8Y3M - chains A and B of the 3 polymer chains in the assembly; structure by electron microscopy, 3.25 A resolution.

[Chain A (and B)]
Molecule: SIR2-like domain-containing protein
Organism: Bacillus subtilis
Notes: chain B of this document is another copy of the same molecule, construct and numbering; everything in this record applies to it too
UniProt: D4G637 (D4G637_BACNB); residue numbers follow UniProt; this construct covers 1-1005
Sequence (1005 residues; each row starts with the number of its first residue):
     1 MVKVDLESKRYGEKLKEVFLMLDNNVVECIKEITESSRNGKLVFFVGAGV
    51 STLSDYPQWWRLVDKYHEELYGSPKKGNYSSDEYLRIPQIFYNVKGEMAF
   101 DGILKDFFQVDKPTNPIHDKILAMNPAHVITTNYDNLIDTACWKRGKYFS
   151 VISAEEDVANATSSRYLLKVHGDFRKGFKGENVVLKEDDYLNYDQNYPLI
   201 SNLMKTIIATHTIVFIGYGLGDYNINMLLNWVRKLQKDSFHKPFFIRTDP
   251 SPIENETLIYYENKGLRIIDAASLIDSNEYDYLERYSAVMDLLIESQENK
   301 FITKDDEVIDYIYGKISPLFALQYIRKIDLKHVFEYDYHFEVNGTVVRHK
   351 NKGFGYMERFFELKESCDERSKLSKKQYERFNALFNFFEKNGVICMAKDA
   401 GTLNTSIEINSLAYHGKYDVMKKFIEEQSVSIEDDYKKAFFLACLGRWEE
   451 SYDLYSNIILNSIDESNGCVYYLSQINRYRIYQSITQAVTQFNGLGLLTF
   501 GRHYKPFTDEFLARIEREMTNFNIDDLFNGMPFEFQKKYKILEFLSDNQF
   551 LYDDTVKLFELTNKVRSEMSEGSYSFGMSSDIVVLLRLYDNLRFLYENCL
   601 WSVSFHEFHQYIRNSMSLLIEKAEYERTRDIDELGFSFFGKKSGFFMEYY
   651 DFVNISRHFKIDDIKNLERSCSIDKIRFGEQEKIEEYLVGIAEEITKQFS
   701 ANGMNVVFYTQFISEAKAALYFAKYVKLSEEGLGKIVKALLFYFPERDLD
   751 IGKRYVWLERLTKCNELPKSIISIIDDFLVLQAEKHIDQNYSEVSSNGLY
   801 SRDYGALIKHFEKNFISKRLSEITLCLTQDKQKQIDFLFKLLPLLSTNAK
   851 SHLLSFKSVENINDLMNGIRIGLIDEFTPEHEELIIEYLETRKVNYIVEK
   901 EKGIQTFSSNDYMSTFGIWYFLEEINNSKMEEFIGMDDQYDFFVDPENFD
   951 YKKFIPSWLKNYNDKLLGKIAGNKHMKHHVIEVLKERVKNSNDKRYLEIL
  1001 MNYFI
Not modelled in the structure: 1-11, 492-505, 632-643, 899-909 (chain B: 1-5, 495-503, 566-576, 635-643, 899-911)
What the authors report for this chain:
  - catalytic residues: Asn-133, Tyr-134, Asp-135, His-171 (by similarity / conservation)
  - mutagenesis - Y134A, D135A, H171A, N202A, L1000A/M1001A: decreased catalytic activity on TTP
  - mutagenesis - R86E: decreased catalytic activity
  - mutagenesis - Y260E: unchanged catalytic activity
  - mutagenesis - R86E: decreased stability

[Chain A / chain B interface]
Pairs across the interface (67):
  Trp-143(A) / Ile-463(B)
  Lys-144(A) / Leu-460(B)
  Gly-146(A) / Ile-463(B)
  Gly-146(A) / Tyr-471(B)
  Lys-147(A) / Ile-463(B)
  Glu-155(A) / Gln-236(B)
  Glu-155(A) / Ser-239(B)  hydrogen bond (backbone-side chain)
  Glu-156(A) / Ser-239(B)
  Val-158(A) / Ala-209(B)
  Ala-159(A) / Ala-209(B)
  Ala-159(A) / Ser-239(B)
  Asn-160(A) / Asp-238(B)
  Pro-198(A) / Leu-235(B)  hydrophobic
  Leu-199(A) / Trp-231(B)  hydrophobic
  Leu-199(A) / Leu-235(B)  hydrophobic
  Asn-202(A) / Asn-202(B)
  Asn-202(A) / Lys-205(B)
  Asn-202(A) / Thr-206(B)
  Lys-205(A) / Asn-202(B)
  Thr-206(A) / Asn-202(B)
  Thr-206(A) / Thr-206(B)  hydrogen bond
  Ala-209(A) / Ala-159(B)
  Ala-209(A) / Leu-199(B)  hydrophobic
  Thr-210(A) / Val-158(B)
  Leu-235(A) / Pro-198(B)  hydrophobic
  Ser-239(A) / Glu-155(B)
  Ser-239(A) / Ala-159(B)
  Leu-460(A) / Trp-143(B)
  Leu-460(A) / Lys-144(B)
  Leu-460(A) / Gly-146(B)
  Ile-463(A) / Trp-143(B)
  Ile-463(A) / Lys-147(B)
  Ile-463(A) / Tyr-148(B)  hydrophobic
  Tyr-471(A) / Gly-146(B)  hydrogen bond (side chain-backbone)
  Pro-532(A) / Ser-163(B)
  Asp-547(A) / Gln-549(B)
  Gln-549(A) / Asp-547(B)  hydrogen bond
  Tyr-552(A) / Asn-548(B)  hydrogen bond (side chain-backbone)
  Tyr-552(A) / Glu-607(B)
  Val-556(A) / Glu-607(B)
  Phe-559(A) / Phe-559(B)  hydrophobic
  Phe-559(A) / Glu-607(B)
  Asn-563(A) / Gln-610(B)
  Ser-570(A) / Arg-669(B)
  Glu-607(A) / Tyr-552(B)
  Glu-607(A) / Val-556(B)
  Gln-610(A) / Asn-563(B)
  Lys-952(A) / Asp-630(B)  salt bridge
  Phe-954(A) / Leu-634(B)
  Pro-956(A) / Leu-634(B)  hydrophobic
  Val-983(A) / Leu-634(B)  hydrophobic
  Lys-985(A) / Val-988(B)
  Lys-985(A) / Leu-997(B)
  Lys-985(A) / Leu-1000(B)  hydrogen bond (side chain-backbone)
  Lys-985(A) / Met-1001(B)
  Val-988(A) / Lys-985(B)
  Val-988(A) / Val-988(B)
  Val-988(A) / Lys-989(B)
  Lys-989(A) / Val-988(B)
  Asn-990(A) / Tyr-625(B)
  Leu-997(A) / Lys-985(B)
  Leu-997(A) / Glu-986(B)
  Leu-997(A) / Lys-989(B)
  Leu-1000(A) / Lys-985(B)  hydrogen bond (backbone-side chain)
  Met-1001(A) / Lys-985(B)
  Ile-1005(A) / Ile-981(B)  hydrophobic
  Ile-1005(A) / Lys-985(B)
Interface residues without a listed pair, chain A (60 interface residues in all): Cys-142, Arg-145, Tyr-148, Ser-163, Tyr-166, Asn-196, Trp-231, Gln-236, Ile-459, Asn-521, Asn-529, Asn-548, Asp-630, Ile-981, Glu-986, Asp-993, Lys-994
Interface residues without a listed pair, chain B (62 interface residues in all): Asn-125, Arg-145, Glu-156, Asn-196, Leu-203, Thr-210, Lys-234, Phe-240, His-241, Ile-459, Asn-529, Pro-532, Thr-555, Asp-632, Lys-952, Ser-991, Asp-993, Ile-1005

[In short]
60 residues of chain A face 62 of chain B across their interface, with 7 hydrogen bonds and 1 salt bridge.
Among the polar pairs are Lys-952(A)/Asp-630(B), Glu-155(A)/Ser-239(B) and Thr-206(A)/Thr-206(B). From the
paper: catalytic residues Asn-133(A), Tyr-134(A) and Asp-135(A) among others; Y134A, D135A and H171A of chain
A, among others, reduce catalytic activity on TTP; 7 substitutions were tested in all.
Both chains are SIR2-like domain-containing protein (Bacillus subtilis). Entry 8Y3M (Cryo-EM structure of
DSR2-DSAD1 complex (cross-linked)) was determined by electron microscopy together with 8Y13, 8Y34, 8Y3W, 8Y3Y
and 8ZC9 from the same study.
